PDB entry 7D1Z | electron microscopy, 3.15 A resolution | chains A and I of the 11 polymer chains in the assembly

Chain A:
Protein: Histone H3.1
From: Homo sapiens
UniProt: P68431 (H31_HUMAN); residues 1-135 here correspond to UniProt positions 2-136 (UniProt number = residue number + 1)
Amino-acid sequence (139 residues; numbered -3 to 135; the number before each row is that of its first residue; numbers below 1 keep their minus sign (Gly-3 is residue -3)):
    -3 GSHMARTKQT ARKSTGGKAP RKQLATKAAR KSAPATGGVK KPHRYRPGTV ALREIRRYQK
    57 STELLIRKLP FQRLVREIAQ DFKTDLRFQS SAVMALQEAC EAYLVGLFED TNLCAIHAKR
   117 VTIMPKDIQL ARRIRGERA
Disordered / not traced: -3 to 37, 135
Construct notes: expression tag (-3 to 0)
Curated features (UniProtKB/Swiss-Prot):
  - modified residue: Arg2 (Asymmetric dimethylarginine), Thr3 (Phosphothreonine), Lys4 (Allysine), Gln5 (5-glutamyl dopamine), Thr6 (Phosphothreonine), Arg8 (Citrulline), Lys9 (N6,N6,N6-trimethyllysine), Ser10 (ADP-ribosylserine), Thr11 (Phosphothreonine), Lys14 (N6-(2-hydroxyisobutyryl)lysine), Arg17 (Asymmetric dimethylarginine), Lys18 (N6-(2-hydroxyisobutyryl)lysine), Lys23 (N6-(2-hydroxyisobutyryl)lysine), Arg26 (Citrulline), Lys27 (N6,N6,N6-trimethyllysine), Ser28 (ADP-ribosylserine), Lys36 (N6,N6,N6-trimethyllysine), Lys37 (N6-methyllysine), Tyr41 (Phosphotyrosine), Lys56 (N6,N6,N6-trimethyllysine) and 8 more in UniProt
  - lipidation: Lys18 (N6-decanoyllysine)

Chain I:
Molecule: 145-nt DNA strand
Sequence (145 nucleotides; numbered -72 to 72; the number before each row is that of its first residue; numbers below 1 keep their minus sign (DA-72 is residue -72)):
   -72 ATCAGAATCC CGGTGCCGAG GCCGCTCAAT TGGTCGTAGA CAGCTCTAGC ACCGCTTAAA
   -12 CGCACGTACG CGCTGTCCCC CGCGTTTTAA CCGCCAAGGG GATTACTCCC TAGTCTCCAG
    48 GCACGTGTCA GATATATACA TCGAT

Chain A / chain I interface:
Contacting residue pairs (19):
  His39(A) - DG70(I)  hydrogen bond to the sugar
  Arg40(A) - DG70(I)  sugar contact
  Tyr41(A) - DG70(I)  sugar contact
  Arg42(A) - DA-5(I)  salt bridge to the phosphate
  Arg42(A) - DG70(I)  phosphate contact
  Thr45(A) - DG70(I)  phosphate contact
  Arg63(A) - DA-14(I)  sugar contact
  Arg72(A) - DC-23(I)  salt bridge to the phosphate
  Arg83(A) - DG-24(I)  sugar contact
  Arg83(A) - DC-23(I)  phosphate contact
  Phe84(A) - DG-24(I)  sugar contact
  Phe84(A) - DC-23(I)  hydrogen bond to the phosphate
  Gln85(A) - DG-24(I)  phosphate contact
  Ser86(A) - DG-24(I)  hydrogen bond to the phosphate
  Arg116(A) - DG-3(I)  phosphate contact
  Arg116(A) - DC-2(I)  phosphate contact
  Val117(A) - DG-3(I)  hydrogen bond to the phosphate
  Thr118(A) - DG-3(I)  hydrogen bond to the phosphate
  Met120(A) - DC-2(I)  phosphate contact
Other interface residues (no listed pair), chain A (20 interface residues in all): Pro43, Gln68, Leu82, Lys115, Lys122
Other interface residues (no listed pair), chain I (11 interface residues in all): DA-13, DC-4, DC69, DA71

In short:
The interface between chain A and chain I involves 20 residues on one side and 11 on the other, with 5
hydrogen bonds and 2 salt bridges. Polar contacts include His39(A)-DG70(I), Phe84(A)-DC-23(I) and
Ser86(A)-DG-24(I).
Chain A is Histone H3.1 (Homo sapiens) and chain I is a 145-nt DNA strand; the structure, Cryo-EM structure of
SET8-nucleosome complex, was determined by electron microscopy together with 7D20 from the same study.
